PDB entry 8D8J | electron microscopy, 3.80 A resolution | chains 0 and a of the 16 polymer chains in the assembly

# Chain 0
Name: Probable S-adenosyl-L-methionine-dependent RNA methyltransferase RSM22, mitochondrial
Source organism: Saccharomyces cerevisiae
Notes: EC 2.1.1.-
UniProtKB: P36056 (RT22_YEAST); residue numbers follow UniProt; this construct covers 1-628
Chain sequence (628 residues; row label = number of the first residue in the row):
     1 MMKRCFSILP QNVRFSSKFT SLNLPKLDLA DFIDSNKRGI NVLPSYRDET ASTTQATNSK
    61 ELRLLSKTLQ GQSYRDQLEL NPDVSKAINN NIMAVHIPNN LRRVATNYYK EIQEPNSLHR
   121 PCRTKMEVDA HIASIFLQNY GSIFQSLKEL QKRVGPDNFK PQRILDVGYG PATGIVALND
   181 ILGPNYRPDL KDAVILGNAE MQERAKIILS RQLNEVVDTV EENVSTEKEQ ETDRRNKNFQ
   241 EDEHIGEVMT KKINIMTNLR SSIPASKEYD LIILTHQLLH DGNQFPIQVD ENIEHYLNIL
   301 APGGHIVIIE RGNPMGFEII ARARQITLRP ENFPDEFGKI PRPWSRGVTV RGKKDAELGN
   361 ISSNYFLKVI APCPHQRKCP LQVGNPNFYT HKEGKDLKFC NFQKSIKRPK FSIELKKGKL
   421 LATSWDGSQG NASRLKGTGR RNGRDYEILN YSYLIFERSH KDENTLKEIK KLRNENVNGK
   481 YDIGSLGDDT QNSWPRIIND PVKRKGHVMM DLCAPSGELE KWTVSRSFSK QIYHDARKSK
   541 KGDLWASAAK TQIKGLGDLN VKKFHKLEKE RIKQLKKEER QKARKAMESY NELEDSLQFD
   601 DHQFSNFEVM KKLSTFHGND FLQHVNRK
Disordered / not traced: 1-60, 214-254, 345-363, 427-441
Metal / ion sites: 4Fe-4S cluster Fe: Cys373, Cys379, Cys400, Cys513
Small-molecule neighbours: 4Fe-4S cluster (SF4): Pro372, Cys373, Pro374, Cys379, Pro380, Leu381, Cys400, Cys513
Curated features (UniProtKB/Swiss-Prot):
  - binding site ([4Fe-4S] cluster): Cys373, Cys379, Cys400, Cys513

# Chain a
Molecule: 15S ribosomal RNA
Source organism: Saccharomyces cerevisiae
Sequence (1713 nucleotides; each row starts with the number of its first residue; note: 13 numbers in that range are skipped by the numbering (no residue carries them; nothing is unmodelled there); a row labelled like 1278A-1278M holds insertion residues (1278A, then the next letters in order); numbers below 1 keep their minus sign (U-63 is residue -63)):
   -63 UUUUAUAUAA UAAUAAUAAU AUAUAUAUAU AUAUAUUAUU AUAUUAGUUA UAUAAUAAGG
    -3 AAAAGUAAAA AAUUUAUAAG AAUAUGAUGU UGGUUCAGAU UAAGCGCUAA AUAAGGACAU
    57 GACACAUGCG AAUCAUACGU UUAUUAUUGA UAAGAUAAUA AAUAUGUGGU GUAAACGUGA
   117 GUAAUUUUAU UAGGAAUUAA UGAACUAUAG AAUAAGCUAA AUACUUAAUA UAUUAUUAUA
   177 UAAAAAUAAU UUAUAUAAUA AAAAGGAUAU AUAUAUAAUA UAUAUUUAUC UAUAGUCAAG
   237 CCAAUAAUGG UUUAGGUAGU AGGUUUAUUA AGAGUUAAAC CUAGCCAACG AUCCAUAAUC
   297 GAUAAUGAAA GUUAGAACGA UCACGUUGAC UCUGAAAUAU AGUCAAUAUC UAUAAGAUAC
   357 AGCAGUGAGG AAUAUUGGAC AAUGAUCGAA AGAUUGAUCC AGUUACUUAU UAGGAUGAUA
   417 UAUAAAAAUA UUUUAUUUUA UUUAUAAAUA UUAAAUAUUU AUAAUAAUAA UAAUAAUAAU
   477 AUAUAUAUAU AAAUUGAUUA AAAAUAAAAU CCAUAAAUAA UUAAAAUAAU GAUAUUAAUU
   537 ACCAUAUAUA UUUUUAUAUG GAUAUAUAUA UUAAUAAUAA UAUUAAUUUU AUUAUUAUUA
   597 AUAAUAUAUU UUAAUAGUCC UGACUAAUAU UUGUGCCAGC AGUCGCGGUA ACACAAAGAG
   657 GGCGAGCGUU AAUCAUAAUG GUUUAAAGGA UCCGUAGAAU GAAUUAUAUA UUAUAAUUUA
   717 GAGUUAAUAA AAUAUAAUUA AAGAAUUAUA AUAGUAAAGA UGAAAUAAUA AUAAUAAUUA
   777 UAAGACUAAU AUAUGUGAAA AUAUUAAUUA AAUAUUAACU GACAUUGAGG GAUUAAAACU
   837 AGAGUAGCGA AACGGAUUCG AUACCCGUGU AGUUCUAGUA GUAAACUAUG AAUACAAUUA
   897 UUUAUAAUAU AUAUUAUAUA UAAAUAAUAA AUGAAAAUGA AAGUAUUCCA CCUGAAGAGU
   957 ACGUUAGCAA UAAUGAAACU CAAAACAAUA GACGGUUACA GACUUAAGCA GUGGAGCAUG
  1017 UUAUUUAAUU CGAUAAUCCA CGACUAACCU UACCAUAUUU UGAAUAUUAU AAUAAUUAUU
  1077 AUAAUUAUUA UAUUACAGGC GUUACAUUGU UGUCUUUAGU UCGUGCUGCA AAGUUUUAGA
  1137 UUAAGUUCAU AAACGAACAA AACUCCAUAU AUAUAAUUUU AAUUAUAUAU AAUUUUAUAU
  1197 UAUUUAUUAA UAUAAAGAAA GGAAUUAAGA CAAAUCAUAA UGAUCCUUAU AAUAUGGGUA
  1257 AUAGACGUGC UAUAAUAAAA UG
1278A-1278M AUAAUAAAAUUAU
  1282 AUAAA
  1297 AUAUAUUUAA UUAUAUUUAA UUAAUAAUAU AAAACAUUUU AAUUUUUAAU AUAUUUUUUU
  1357 AUUAUAUAUU AAUAUGAAUU AUAAUCUGAA AUUCGAUUAU AUGAAAAAAG AAUUGCUAGU
  1417 AAUACGUAAA UUAGUAUGUU ACGGUGAAUA UUCUAACUGU UUCGCACUAA UCACUCAUCA
  1477 CGCGUUGAAA CAUAUUAUUA UCUUAUUAUU UAUAUAAUAU UUUUUAAUAA AUAUUAAUAA
  1537 UUAUUAAUUU AUAUUUAUUU AUAUCAGAAA UAAUAUGAAU UAAUGCGAAG UUGAAAUACA
  1597 GUUACCGUAG GGGAACCUGC GGUGGGCUUA UAAAUAUCUU AAAUAUUCUU ACA
Disordered / not traced: -54 to -16, 3-7, 86-88, 167-171, 211-213, 421-477, 546-549, 564-599, 705-707, 750-771, 841-869, 880-884, 906-910, 1028-1046, 1075-1077, 1108-1234, 1278A-1278M, 1297-1327, 1339-1367, 1374-1400, 1529-1535, 1592-1649
Metal / ion sites: Mg2+ site 1: A55, U56, G115; Mg2+ site 2 near A110 (its only coordinating residue here); Mg2+ site 3: G115, A294; Mg2+ site 4: A116, G117, A294; Mg2+ site 5 near A159 (its only coordinating residue here); Mg2+ site 6 near U256 (its only coordinating residue here); Mg2+ site 7: A312, A313; Mg2+ site 8 near G321 (its only coordinating residue here); Mg2+ site 9: G321, U336; Mg2+ site 10: C356, A357; Mg2+ site 11: C376, U379; Mg2+ site 12 near G492 (its only coordinating residue here); 5 more Mg2+ sites not listed

# How chain 0 and chain a interact
Pairs across the interface - 42 pairs, chain 0 then chain a:
  Glu61(0) with U1021(a), phosphate contact
  Asn100(0) with A1452(a), sugar contact
  Pro121(0) with C1468(a), base contact
  Cys122(0) with C1468(a), hydrogen bond to the base
  Arg123(0) with C1468(a), base contact
  Leu196(0) with C1468(a), base contact
  Gly197(0) with C1468(a), hydrogen bond to the base
  Ser262(0) with U1587(a), phosphate contact
  Ile263(0) with G1586(a), phosphate contact; U1587(a), phosphate contact
  Pro264(0) with U1587(a), phosphate contact
  Ala265(0) with A1585(a), sugar contact; G1586(a), sugar contact
  Phe399(0) with A1100(a), base contact
  Asn442(0) with G1263(a), sugar contact
  Gly443(0) with C1262(a), sugar contact; G1263(a), hydrogen bond to the sugar
  Asp445(0) with A1261(a), sugar contact
  Ile498(0) with A1100(a), hydrogen bond to the base
  Asn499(0) with A1100(a), base contact
  Arg504(0) with C1049(a), phosphate contact; G1097(a), phosphate contact
  Lys505(0) with C1049(a), hydrogen bond to the phosphate; G1097(a), phosphate contact; U1246(a), sugar contact
  Gly506(0) with U1246(a), sugar contact
  His507(0) with U1246(a), base contact
  Asp511(0) with A1100(a), sugar contact
  Thr523(0) with U1246(a), base contact
  Ser525(0) with U1246(a), phosphate contact
  Arg526(0) with U1246(a), hydrogen bond to the phosphate
  Ser527(0) with A1245(a), sugar contact; U1246(a), hydrogen bond to the phosphate
  Lys550(0) with C1242(a), phosphate contact
  Thr551(0) with C1241(a), phosphate contact; C1242(a), phosphate contact
  Gly555(0) with C1101(a), phosphate contact
  Leu556(0) with C1101(a), phosphate contact
  Gly557(0) with C1101(a), phosphate contact; A1102(a), phosphate contact
  Asp558(0) with A1102(a), hydrogen bond to the phosphate
  Arg627(0) with C648(a), hydrogen bond to the base
Interface residues without a listed pair, chain 0 (38 interface residues in all): Arg103, Glu331, Arg444, Lys521, Met587
Interface residues without a listed pair, chain a (23 interface residues in all): A496, G618, U645, A1247

# Summary
Chain 0 and chain a form an interface of 38 and 23 residues respectively, with 9 hydrogen bonds. Polar pairs
include Cys122(0)-C1468(a), Gly197(0)-C1468(a) and Ile498(0)-A1100(a). Bound to chain 0: 4Fe-4S cluster.
UniProt lists 4 [4Fe-4S] cluster-binding residues on chain 0.
Chain 0 is Probable S-adenosyl-L-methionine-dependent RNA methyltransferase RSM22, mitochondrial and chain a
is 15S ribosomal RNA, both from Saccharomyces cerevisiae; the structure, Yeast mitochondrial small subunit
assembly intermediate (State 1), was determined by electron microscopy (same publication as 8D8K and 8D8L).
